Entry 9MEW (electron microscopy, 3.80 A resolution); this record covers chains D and E of the 15 polymer chains in the assembly.

[Chain D]
Protein: CR1-28 Fab Light Chain
Organism: Homo sapiens
Notes: antibody fragment or engineered binder
Chain sequence (206 residues; each row starts with the number of its first residue):
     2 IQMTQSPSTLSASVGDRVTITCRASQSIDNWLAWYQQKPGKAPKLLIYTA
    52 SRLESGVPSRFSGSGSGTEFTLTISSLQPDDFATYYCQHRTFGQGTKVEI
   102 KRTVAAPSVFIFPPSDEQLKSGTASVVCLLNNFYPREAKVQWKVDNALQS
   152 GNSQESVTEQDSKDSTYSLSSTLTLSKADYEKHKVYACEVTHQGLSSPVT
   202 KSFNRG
Disulfides: Cys23-Cys88, Cys129-Cys189

[Chain E]
Protein: CR1-28 Fab Heavy Chain
Organism: Homo sapiens
Notes: antibody fragment or engineered binder
Chain sequence (226 residues; numbered 1 to 226; the number before each row is that of its first residue):
     1 QVQLVESGGGVVQPGRSLRLSCAASGFTFSSSAMHWVRQAPGKGLEWVAV
    51 IWSDGSNENYADSVKGRFTISRDNSKNTLYLQMSSLRAEDTAVYYCATDK
   101 TYVSGYTSTWYYFNYWGQGTLVTVSGASTKGPSVFPLAPSSKSTSGGTAA
   151 LGCLVKDYFPEPVTVSWNSGALTSGVHTFPAVLQSSGLYSLSSVVTVPSS
   201 SLGTQTYICNVNHKPSNTKVDKRVEP
Disulfides: Cys22-Cys96, Cys153-Cys209

[Interface between chain D and chain E]
Residue-residue contacts (44):
  Trp32(D) with Thr109(E); Trp110(E), hydrogen bond (side chain-backbone); Tyr112(E)
  Tyr36(D) with Tyr111(E); Phe113(E)
  Gln38(D) with Gln39(E)
  Lys42(D) with Tyr95(E)
  Pro44(D) with Leu45(E), hydrophobic; Trp116(E), hydrogen bond (backbone-side chain)
  Leu46(D) with Phe113(E)
  Tyr49(D) with Lys100(E)
  Thr50(D) with Tyr112(E)
  Tyr87(D) with Gly44(E)
  Gln89(D) with Tyr111(E), hydrogen bond (side chain-backbone)
  Arg91(D) with Tyr111(E)
  Phe93(D) with Leu45(E), hydrophobic; Phe113(E), hydrophobic
  Phe111(D) with Ser143(E); Thr148(E); Ala150(E), hydrophobic
  Phe113(D) with Ala138(E); Pro139(E), hydrophobic; Ser143(E); Ala150(E)
  Ser116(D) with Phe135(E); Pro136(E)
  Glu118(D) with Val134(E); Phe135(E)
  Gln119(D) with Phe135(E); Lys156(E)
  Leu130(D) with Val194(E), hydrophobic
  Asn132(D) with Thr196(E)
  Ser157(D) with Phe179(E); Pro180(E), hydrogen bond (side chain-backbone)
  Thr159(D) with Thr178(E); Phe179(E); Pro180(E)
  Asp162(D) with His177(E), salt bridge
  Ser169(D) with Phe179(E)
  Leu170(D) with Phe179(E)
  Ser171(D) with Phe179(E)
  Ser203(D) with Lys142(E)
  Phe204(D) with Lys142(E)
  Asn205(D) with Lys142(E)
Interface residues without a listed pair, chain D (41 interface residues in all): Leu33, Ala34, Ala43, Glu55, Ile112, Pro114, Ser126, Val128, Gln155, Glu156, Val158, Lys164, Lys202
Interface residues without a listed pair, chain E (40 interface residues in all): Glu46, Trp47, Asn114, Gly117, Leu137, Ser140, Thr144, Ser145, Ala149, Leu154, Gly175, Val182, Ser192

[In short]
The interface between chain D and chain E involves 41 residues on one side and 40 on the other, with 4
hydrogen bonds and 1 salt bridge. Polar pairs include Asp162(D)-His177(E), Trp32(D)-Trp110(E) and
Pro44(D)-Trp116(E).
Chain D is CR1-28 Fab Light Chain and chain E is CR1-28 Fab Heavy Chain, both from Homo sapiens; the
structure, JUNV GP1, GP2, SSP and CR1-28 Fab complex in a pseudotyped virus membrane, was determined by
electron microscopy.
